2NUK - chain A; structure by X-ray diffraction, 1.20 A resolution.

# Chain A
Name: Ubiquinol-cytochrome c reductase iron-sulfur subunit
Organism: Rhodobacter sphaeroides
Notes: EC 1.10.2.2
UniProt: Q02762 (UCRI_RHOSH); residues 47-187 here = UniProt positions 47-187
Amino-acid sequence (141 residues; row label = number of the first residue in the row):
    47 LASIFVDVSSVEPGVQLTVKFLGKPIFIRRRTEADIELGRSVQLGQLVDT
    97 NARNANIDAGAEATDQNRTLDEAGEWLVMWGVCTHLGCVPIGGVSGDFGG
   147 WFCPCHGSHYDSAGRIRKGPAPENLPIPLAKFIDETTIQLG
Swiss-Prot annotation at these positions:
  - binding site ([2Fe-2S] cluster): Cys-129, His-131, Cys-149, His-152
Disulfide bonds: Cys-134/Cys-151
Ion coordination: 2Fe-2S cluster Fe: Cys-129, His-131, Cys-149, His-152
Residues lining bound ligands: 2Fe-2S cluster (FES): Cys-129, His-131, Leu-132, Gly-133, Cys-134, Cys-149, Cys-151, His-152, Gly-153, Ser-154, Pro-166
From the paper describing this entry:
  - 2Fe-2S cluster coordination: Cys-129, His-131, Cys-149, His-152
  - contacts within the chain: Cys-129/Tyr-156 (hydrogen bond)
  - binding site for 2Fe-2S cluster: Ser-154
  - mutagenesis - S154A (10-fold): decreased binding to quinol
  - mutagenesis - S154A (5-fold): decreased binding to stigmatellin
  - mutagenesis - S154T: increased binding to quinone

# In short
Chain A binds 2Fe-2S cluster. Cys-129, His-131, Cys-149 and His-152 coordinate a 2Fe-2S cluster Fe ion. From
UniProt: 4 [2Fe-2S] cluster-binding residues. From the paper: a binding site for 2Fe-2S cluster at Ser-154;
S154A reduces binding to quinol.
Chain A is Ubiquinol-cytochrome c reductase iron-sulfur subunit (Rhodobacter sphaeroides); the structure,
Soluble Domain of the Rieske Iron-Sulfur Protein from Rhodobacter sphaeroides, was determined by X-ray
diffraction together with 2NWF, 2NUM, 2NVE, 2NVF and 2NVG from the same study.
